PDB entry 7VUU | X-ray diffraction, 1.95 A resolution | chain A

[Chain A]
Protein: AlleyCat
From: Homo sapiens
Sequence (73 residues; each row starts with the number of its first residue):
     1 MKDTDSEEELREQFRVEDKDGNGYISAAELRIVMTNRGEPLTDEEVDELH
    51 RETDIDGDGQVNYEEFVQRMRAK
Not modelled in the structure: 1-9, 73
Bound ions: Ca2+ site 1: D18, D20, N22, Y24, E29; Ca2+ site 2: R51, D54; Ca2+ site 3: D54, D56, D58, Q60, E65; Ca2+ site 4: D56 (shared with 1 residue of chain D)
Small-molecule neighbours: 5-nitro-1H-benzotriazole (3NY): E17, I25, L30, M34, R37, L49, H50, T53, V61, F66, R69, M70

[Overview]
Chain A binds 5-nitro-1H-benzotriazole. D18, D20, N22, Y24 and E29 form the Ca2+ site 1. R51 and D54
coordinate Ca2+ site 2.
Chain A is AlleyCat (Homo sapiens); the structure, Crystal structure of AlleyCat10 with inhibitor, was
determined by X-ray diffraction together with 7VUC, 7VUR, 7VUS and 7VUT from the same study.
